1P8I - chain A; structure by X-ray diffraction, 1.86 A resolution.

Chain A:
Name: Bacteriorhodopsin
Organism: Halobacterium salinarum
UniProtKB: P02945 (BACR_HALN1); residues 1-249 here correspond to UniProt positions 14-262 (UniProt number = residue number + 13)
Sequence (249 residues; row label = number of the first residue in the row):
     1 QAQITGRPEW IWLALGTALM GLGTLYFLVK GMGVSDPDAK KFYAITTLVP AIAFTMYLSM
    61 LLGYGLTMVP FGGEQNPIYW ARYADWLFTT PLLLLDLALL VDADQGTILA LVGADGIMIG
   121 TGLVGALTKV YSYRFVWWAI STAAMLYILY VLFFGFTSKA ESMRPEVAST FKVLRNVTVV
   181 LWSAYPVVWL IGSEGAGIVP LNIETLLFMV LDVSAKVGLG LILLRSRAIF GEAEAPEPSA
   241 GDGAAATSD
Disordered / not traced: 1-4, 157-161, 232-249
Covalent attachments: retinal (RET) linked to Lys-216
Construct notes: engineered mutation Leu-219 (Phe232 in P02945)
Residues lining bound ligands:
  - lipid fragment (LI1; 1-[2,6,10.14-tetramethyl-hexadecan-16-yl]-2-[2,10,14-trimethylhexadecan-16-yl]glycerol), molecule 1: Ala-14, Thr-17, Ala-18, Leu-22, Leu-61
  - lipid fragment (LI1), molecule 2: Gly-21, Thr-24, Leu-25, Leu-28, Lys-40, Tyr-43, Ala-44, Thr-47, Leu-48, Ala-51, Phe-54, Ala-110, Ala-114, Ile-117, Ile-140, Ala-144, Tyr-147
  - lipid fragment (LI1), molecule 3: Leu-22, Leu-25, Tyr-26, Val-29, Lys-30
  - lipid fragment (LI1), molecule 4: Leu-25, Ala-139, Thr-142, Ala-143, Leu-146
  - lipid fragment (LI1), molecule 5: Ile-52, Thr-55, Met-56, Tyr-64, Trp-80, Ala-84, Leu-87, Phe-88, Gly-113, Gly-116, Ile-117, Gly-120, Leu-123, Val-124, Leu-127
  - lipid fragment (LI1), molecule 6: Phe-54, Leu-58, Leu-62, Tyr-133, Val-136, Ala-139, Ile-140, Ala-143
  - lipid fragment (LI1), molecule 7: Leu-87, Phe-88, Pro-91, Leu-92, Leu-95, Ile-108, Val-112
  - lipid fragment (LI1), molecule 8: Tyr-131, Ser-132, Phe-135, Val-136, Trp-138, Ala-139, Leu-190, Ala-196
  - lipid fragment (LI1), molecule 9: Trp-138, Thr-142, Val-187, Leu-190, Ala-196, Ile-198
  - lipid fragment (LI1), molecule 10: Phe-153, Lys-172, Arg-175, Asn-176, Val-179, Val-180, Leu-181, Ser-183, Ala-184, Val-187, Leu-211
  - retinal (RET): Tyr-83, Trp-86, Thr-89, Thr-90, Leu-93, Met-118, Gly-122, Trp-138, Ser-141, Thr-142, Met-145, Trp-182, Tyr-185, Pro-186, Trp-189, Asp-212, Ala-215
  - 2,10,23-trimethyl-tetracosane (SQU): Leu-19, Leu-22, Gly-23, Tyr-26, Val-210, Val-213, Ser-214, Val-217, Gly-218, Leu-221
Swiss-Prot annotation at these positions:
  - site: Asp-85 (Primary proton acceptor)
  - modified residue: Gln-1 (Pyrrolidone carboxylic acid), Lys-216 (N6-(retinylidene)lysine)

Overview:
Bound to chain A: 10 copies of lipid fragment and 2,10,23-trimethyl-tetracosane. Covalently linked retinal: at
Lys-216.
Chain A is Bacteriorhodopsin (Halobacterium salinarum); the structure, F219L bacteriorhodopsin mutant, was
determined by X-ray diffraction, deposited together with 1P8U and 1P8H.
